Entry 5NER (electron microscopy, 11.50 A resolution (very low resolution: no residue pairs are listed; an interface is given only as per-side residue counts)); this record covers chains 3 and 4 of the 6 polymer chains in the assembly.

Chain 3:
Protein: O PanAsia VP3
Organism: Foot-and-mouth disease virus
UniProt: J3T9N5 (J3T9N5_9PICO); residues 1-220 here correspond to UniProt positions 305-524 (UniProt number = residue number + 304)
Sequence (220 residues; each row starts with the number of its first residue):
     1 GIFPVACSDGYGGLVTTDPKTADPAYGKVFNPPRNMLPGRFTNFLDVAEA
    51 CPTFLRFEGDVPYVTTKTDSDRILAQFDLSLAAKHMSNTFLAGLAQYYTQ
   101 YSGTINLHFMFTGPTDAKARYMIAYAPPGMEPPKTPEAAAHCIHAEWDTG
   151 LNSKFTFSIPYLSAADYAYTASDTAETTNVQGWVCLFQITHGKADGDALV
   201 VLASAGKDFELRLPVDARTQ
Differences from the reference sequence: engineered mutation Arg56 (His360 in J3T9N5)

Chain 4:
Protein: O PanAsia VP4
Organism: Foot-and-mouth disease virus
UniProt: A6Y878 (A6Y878_9PICO); the author numbering skips numbers that UniProt does not, so the offset changes along the chain: 15-40 = UniProt 218-243; 42-85 = UniProt 244-287
Sequence (70 residues; row label = number of the first residue in the row; note: 1 number in that range is skipped by the numbering (no residue carries it; nothing is unmodelled there)):
    15 SGNTGSIINNYYMQQYQNSMDTQLGD
    42 NAISGGSNEGSLTYFPHTTNTQNNDWFSKLASSAFSGLFGALLA
Not modelled in the structure: 42-64

Chain 3 / chain 4 interface:
At this resolution (12 A) residue pairs are not listed: 28 residues of chain 3 and 24 of chain 4 lie at the interface.

Summary:
The interface between chain 3 and chain 4 involves 28 residues on one side and 24 on the other.
Chain 3 is O PanAsia VP3 and chain 4 is O PanAsia VP4, both from Foot-and-mouth disease virus; the structure,
Localised reconstruction of alpha v beta 6 bound to Foot and Mouth Disease Virus O PanAsia ..., was determined
by electron microscopy together with 5NE4, 5NED, 5NEJ, 5NEM and 5NET from the same study.
